6S3W - chains B and A; structure by solution NMR.

# Chain B
Name: TolBp
Source organism: Pseudomonas aeruginosa
Amino-acid sequence (13 residues; row label = number of the first residue in the row):
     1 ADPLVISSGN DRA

# Chain A
Name: Cell envelope integrity/translocation protein TolA
Source organism: Pseudomonas aeruginosa
UniProt: A0A454LZ61 (A0A454LZ61_PSEAI); numbering as in UniProt (aligned over 226-347)
Amino-acid sequence (124 residues; each row starts with the number of its first residue):
   224 HMRALAELLS DTTERQQALA DEVGSEVTGS LDDLIVNLVS QQWRRPPSAR NGMSVEVLIE
   284 MLPDGTITNA SVSRSSGDKP FDSSAVAAVR NVGRIPEMQQ LPRATFDSLY RQRRIIFKPE
   344 DLSL
Differences from the reference sequence: expression tag (224-225)

# How chain B and chain A interact
Residue-residue contacts - 44 pairs, chain B then chain A:
  Ala-1(B) with Thr-251(A); Asp-255(A); Ser-331(A); Leu-332(A); Arg-336(A)
  Asp-2(B) with Glu-245(A); Thr-251(A); Asp-255(A); Arg-336(A)
  Pro-3(B) with Arg-336(A); Arg-337(A)
  Leu-4(B) with Asp-244(A); Asp-256(A); Val-259(A); Arg-337(A); Ile-339(A)
  Val-5(B) with Ile-339(A); Lys-341(A)
  Ile-6(B) with Val-259(A); Val-262(A); Ser-263(A); Trp-266(A); Ile-338(A); Ile-339(A); Phe-340(A); Lys-341(A)
  Ser-7(B) with Lys-341(A); Pro-342(A); Glu-343(A)
  Ser-8(B) with Ser-263(A); Trp-266(A); Glu-343(A)
  Gly-9(B) with Ser-263(A); Trp-266(A)
  Asn-10(B) with Ser-263(A); Trp-266(A); Arg-267(A); Arg-268(A)
  Asp-11(B) with Arg-226(A)
  Arg-12(B) with Arg-268(A); Glu-343(A); Asp-344(A)
  Ala-13(B) with Arg-268(A); Asp-344(A)
Interface residues without a listed pair, chain A (25 interface residues in all): Met-225, Tyr-333

# In short
13 residues of chain B and 25 residues of chain A are in contact.
Here chain B is TolBp and chain A is Cell envelope integrity/translocation protein TolA, both from Pseudomonas
aeruginosa. Entry 6S3W (Solution NMR Structure of TolAIII Bound to a Peptide Derived from the N-terminus of
TolB) was determined by solution NMR.
